PDB entry 7B5F | electron microscopy, 2.90 A resolution | chains C and B of the 6 polymer chains in the assembly

== Chain C ==
Protein: Echovirus 18 viral protein 3
From: Echovirus E18
Notes: EC 3.4.22.29, 3.6.1.15, 3.4.22.28, 2.7.7.48
Reference sequence: Q8V635 (Q8V635_9ENTO); residues 1-239 here correspond to UniProt positions 330-568 (UniProt number = residue number + 329)
Chain sequence (239 residues; row label = number of the first residue in the row):
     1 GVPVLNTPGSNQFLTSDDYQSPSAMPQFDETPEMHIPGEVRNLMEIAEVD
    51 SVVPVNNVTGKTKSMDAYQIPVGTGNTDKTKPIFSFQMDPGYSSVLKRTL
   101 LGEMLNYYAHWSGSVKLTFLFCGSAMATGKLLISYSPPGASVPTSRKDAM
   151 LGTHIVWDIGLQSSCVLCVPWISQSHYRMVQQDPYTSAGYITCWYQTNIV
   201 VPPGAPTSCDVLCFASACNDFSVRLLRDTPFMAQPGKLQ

== Chain B ==
Protein: Echovirus 18 viral protein 2
From: Echovirus E18
Notes: EC 3.4.22.29, 3.6.1.15, 3.4.22.28, 2.7.7.48
Reference sequence: Q8V635 (Q8V635_9ENTO); residues 1-260 here correspond to UniProt positions 70-329 (UniProt number = residue number + 69)
Chain sequence (260 residues; row label = number of the first residue in the row):
     1 SPSAEECGYSDRVRSMTLGNSTITTQESANVVVGYGEWPSYLSDREATAE
    51 DQPTQPDVATCRFYTLESVQWEKTSPGWWWKFPEALKNMGLFGQNMHYHY
   101 LGRAGYTIHVQCNASKFHQGCLLVVCVPEAEMGCADTDTTFPATELTTED
   151 TPHVFTSDSITGKKVQAAVCNAGMGVGVGNLTIFPHQWINLRTNNSATIV
   201 IPYINSVPMDNMFRHYNFTLMIIPFAPLNFTDGATAYVPITVTIAPMYAE
   251 YNGLRLASTQ
Not modelled in the structure: 1-10, 149

== How chain C and chain B interact ==
Contacting residue pairs - 74 pairs, chain C then chain B:
  Glu33(C) with Glu46(B)
  Met34(C) with Glu46(B); Asn205(B); Val207(B); Pro208(B)
  His35(C) with Glu37(B), salt bridge; Glu46(B), hydrogen bond (backbone-side chain)
  Ile36(C) with Asn205(B)
  Pro37(C) with Glu37(B); Pro202(B), hydrophobic; Tyr203(B); Ile204(B), hydrophobic
  Gly38(C) with Tyr35(B)
  Ile46(C) with Ile183(B), hydrophobic
  Val49(C) with Thr182(B); Ile183(B), hydrophobic
  Asp50(C) with Thr182(B), hydrogen bond (backbone-side chain)
  Ser51(C) with Gly179(B), hydrogen bond (side chain-backbone); Asn180(B), hydrogen bond; Thr182(B)
  Val52(C) with Gly179(B), hydrogen bond (backbone-backbone); Trp188(B), hydrophobic; Phe225(B), hydrophobic
  Lys63(C) with Ser157(B); Cys170(B)
  Met65(C) with Val169(B), hydrophobic; Val178(B), hydrophobic; Phe225(B), hydrophobic
  Tyr68(C) with Val178(B), hydrophobic; Gly179(B), hydrogen bond (side chain-backbone); Phe225(B), hydrophobic
  Gln69(C) with Phe225(B); Pro227(B)
  Arg98(C) with Asn180(B), hydrogen bond (backbone-side chain)
  Thr99(C) with Asn180(B)
  Leu100(C) with Asn180(B); Ile183(B), hydrophobic
  Leu120(C) with Cys121(B), hydrophobic; Asn190(B)
  Phe121(C) with Asn190(B), hydrogen bond (backbone-side chain); Arg192(B)
  Cys122(C) with Gln119(B); Gly120(B); Asn190(B); Ala226(B), hydrophobic
  Gly123(C) with Gln119(B); Arg192(B)
  Ser124(C) with Lys116(B); His118(B); Gln119(B), hydrogen bond; Arg192(B), hydrogen bond (backbone-side chain)
  Ala125(C) with Lys116(B), hydrogen bond (backbone-backbone); Arg192(B)
  Met126(C) with Lys116(B), hydrogen bond (backbone-backbone); Phe117(B), hydrophobic
  Ala127(C) with Arg192(B)
  Gly160(C) with Arg192(B), hydrogen bond (backbone-side chain)
  Leu161(C) with Arg12(B)
  Ser163(C) with Thr193(B)
  Pro202(C) with Phe117(B), hydrophobic
  Gly204(C) with Phe117(B); Thr231(B), hydrogen bond (backbone-side chain)
  Ala205(C) with Phe117(B); Thr231(B)
  Pro206(C) with Phe117(B); Gln119(B); Asn229(B); Thr231(B)
  Ser208(C) with Gln119(B), hydrogen bond (backbone-side chain)
  Cys209(C) with Gln119(B)
  Asp210(C) with Pro227(B)
  Leu212(C) with Trp188(B), hydrophobic; Phe225(B), hydrophobic
  Phe214(C) with Trp188(B), hydrophobic
Also at the interface, not in a pair above, chain C (40 interface residues in all): Glu103, Ile159
Also at the interface, not in a pair above, chain B (38 interface residues in all): Gly177, Ser206, Ile223, Pro224, Phe230

== In short ==
40 residues of chain C face 38 of chain B across their interface, with 15 hydrogen bonds and 1 salt bridge.
Among the polar pairs are His35(C)-Glu37(B), His35(C)-Glu46(B) and Asp50(C)-Thr182(B).
Here chain C is Echovirus 18 viral protein 3 and chain B is Echovirus 18 viral protein 2, both from Echovirus
E18. Entry 7B5F (Structure of echovirus 18 in complex with neonatal Fc receptor) was determined by electron
microscopy.
